PDB entry 3DFQ | X-ray diffraction, 1.82 A resolution | chains A and B of the 4 polymer chains in the assembly

# Chain A (and B)
Protein: Fructose-bisphosphate aldolase A
Organism: Oryctolagus cuniculus
Notes: EC 4.1.2.13; chain B of this document is another copy of the same molecule, construct and numbering; everything in this record applies to it too
Reference sequence: P00883 (ALDOA_RABIT); residues 1-363 here correspond to UniProt positions 2-364 (UniProt number = residue number + 1)
Amino-acid sequence (363 residues; numbered 1 to 363; the number before each row is that of its first residue):
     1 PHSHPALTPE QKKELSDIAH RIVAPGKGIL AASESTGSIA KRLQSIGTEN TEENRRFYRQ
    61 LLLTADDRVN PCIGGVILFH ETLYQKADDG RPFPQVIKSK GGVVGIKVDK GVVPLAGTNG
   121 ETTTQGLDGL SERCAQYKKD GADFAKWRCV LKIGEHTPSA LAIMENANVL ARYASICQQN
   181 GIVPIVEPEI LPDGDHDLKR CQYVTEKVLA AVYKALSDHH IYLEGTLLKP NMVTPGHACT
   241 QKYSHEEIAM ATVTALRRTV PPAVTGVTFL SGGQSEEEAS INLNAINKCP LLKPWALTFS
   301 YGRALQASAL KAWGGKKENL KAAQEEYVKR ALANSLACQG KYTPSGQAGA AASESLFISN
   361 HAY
Not modelled in the structure: 346-358
Construct notes: engineered mutation Ser33 (Asp34 in P00883)
Curated features (UniProtKB/Swiss-Prot):
  - active site: Glu187 (Proton acceptor), Lys229 (Schiff-base intermediate with dihydroxyacetone-P)
  - binding site (beta-D-fructose 1,6-bisphosphate): Arg42, Ser271 to Gly273, Ser300, Arg303
  - site: Cys72 (Essential for substrate cleavage), Lys107 (Essential for substrate cleavage), Lys146 (Alkylation inactivates the enzyme), His361 (Alkylation inactivates the enzyme), Tyr363 (Necessary for preference for fructose 1,6-bisphosphate over fructose 1-phosphate)
  - modified residue: Thr8 (Phosphothreonine), Ser35 (Phosphoserine), Ser38 (Phosphoserine), Lys41 (N6-acetyllysine), Ser45 (Phosphoserine), Lys98 (N6-(2-hydroxyisobutyryl)lysine), Lys107 (N6-acetyllysine), Lys110 (N6-acetyllysine), Ser131 (Phosphoserine), Lys146 (N6-(2-hydroxyisobutyryl)lysine), Ser271 (Phosphoserine), Lys311 (N6-malonyllysine), Lys329 (N6-acetyllysine), Asn360 (Deamidated asparagine)
  - cross-link: Lys41 (Glycyl lysine isopeptide (Lys-Gly) (interchain with G-Cter in SUMO1))

# How chain A and chain B interact
Pairs across the interface (51):
  His2(A) - His156(B)  hydrogen bond
  His4(A) - Gly117(B)
  His4(A) - Thr118(B)
  His4(A) - Asn119(B)
  His4(A) - His156(B)
  Ala6(A) - Gly117(B)
  Val113(A) - Arg172(B)
  Leu115(A) - Arg172(B)
  Ala116(A) - Ser175(B)
  Ala116(A) - Gln179(B)
  Ala116(A) - His220(B)
  Gly117(A) - His4(B)
  Gly117(A) - Ala6(B)
  Gly117(A) - His220(B)
  Thr118(A) - His4(B)
  Asn119(A) - His4(B)
  Thr123(A) - Arg172(B)
  Gln125(A) - Asp128(B)
  Gln125(A) - Gly129(B)  hydrogen bond (side chain-backbone)
  Gly126(A) - Asp128(B)  hydrogen bond (backbone-side chain)
  Leu127(A) - Gln125(B)
  Leu127(A) - Asp128(B)  hydrogen bond (backbone-side chain)
  Asp128(A) - Gln125(B)
  Asp128(A) - Gly126(B)  hydrogen bond (side chain-backbone)
  Asp128(A) - Leu127(B)  hydrogen bond (side chain-backbone)
  Asp128(A) - Asp128(B)  hydrogen bond (backbone-side chain)
  Gly129(A) - Gln125(B)  hydrogen bond (backbone-side chain)
  His156(A) - His2(B)
  His156(A) - His4(B)
  Leu161(A) - Asp218(B)
  Leu161(A) - His219(B)
  Leu161(A) - His220(B)
  Met164(A) - Asn168(B)
  Met164(A) - His219(B)
  Glu165(A) - Asn168(B)  hydrogen bond
  Glu165(A) - Arg172(B)
  Asn168(A) - Met164(B)
  Asn168(A) - Glu165(B)  hydrogen bond
  Asn168(A) - Asn168(B)
  Arg172(A) - Val113(B)
  Arg172(A) - Leu115(B)
  Arg172(A) - Thr123(B)
  Arg172(A) - Glu165(B)
  Ser175(A) - Ala116(B)
  Gln179(A) - Ala116(B)
  Asp218(A) - Leu161(B)
  His219(A) - Leu161(B)
  His219(A) - Met164(B)
  His220(A) - Ala116(B)
  His220(A) - Gly117(B)
  His220(A) - Leu161(B)
Other interface residues (no listed pair), chain A (27 interface residues in all): Lys110
Other interface residues (no listed pair), chain B (28 interface residues in all): Pro5, Lys110

# Overview
27 residues of chain A face 28 of chain B across their interface; the contacts include 10 hydrogen bonds.
Among the polar pairs are His2(A)-His156(B), Gln125(A)-Gly129(B) and Gly126(A)-Asp128(B). Curated annotation
(UniProt) lists active-site residues Glu187(A) and Lys229(A) and 6 beta-D-fructose 1,6-bisphosphate-binding
residues on chain A.
Both chains are Fructose-bisphosphate aldolase A (Oryctolagus cuniculus). Entry 3DFQ (D33S mutant
fructose-1,6-bisphosphate aldolase from rabbit muscle) was determined by X-ray diffraction (same publication
as 3DFN, 3DFO, 3DFP, 3DFS and 3DFT).
